3EQ7 - chain A; structure by X-ray diffraction, 2.89 A resolution.

== Chain A ==
Molecule: Prolyl endopeptidase
From: Sus scrofa
Notes: EC 3.4.21.26
UniProtKB: P23687 (PPCE_PIG); residue numbers follow UniProt; this construct covers 1-710
Chain sequence (710 residues; each row starts with the number of its first residue):
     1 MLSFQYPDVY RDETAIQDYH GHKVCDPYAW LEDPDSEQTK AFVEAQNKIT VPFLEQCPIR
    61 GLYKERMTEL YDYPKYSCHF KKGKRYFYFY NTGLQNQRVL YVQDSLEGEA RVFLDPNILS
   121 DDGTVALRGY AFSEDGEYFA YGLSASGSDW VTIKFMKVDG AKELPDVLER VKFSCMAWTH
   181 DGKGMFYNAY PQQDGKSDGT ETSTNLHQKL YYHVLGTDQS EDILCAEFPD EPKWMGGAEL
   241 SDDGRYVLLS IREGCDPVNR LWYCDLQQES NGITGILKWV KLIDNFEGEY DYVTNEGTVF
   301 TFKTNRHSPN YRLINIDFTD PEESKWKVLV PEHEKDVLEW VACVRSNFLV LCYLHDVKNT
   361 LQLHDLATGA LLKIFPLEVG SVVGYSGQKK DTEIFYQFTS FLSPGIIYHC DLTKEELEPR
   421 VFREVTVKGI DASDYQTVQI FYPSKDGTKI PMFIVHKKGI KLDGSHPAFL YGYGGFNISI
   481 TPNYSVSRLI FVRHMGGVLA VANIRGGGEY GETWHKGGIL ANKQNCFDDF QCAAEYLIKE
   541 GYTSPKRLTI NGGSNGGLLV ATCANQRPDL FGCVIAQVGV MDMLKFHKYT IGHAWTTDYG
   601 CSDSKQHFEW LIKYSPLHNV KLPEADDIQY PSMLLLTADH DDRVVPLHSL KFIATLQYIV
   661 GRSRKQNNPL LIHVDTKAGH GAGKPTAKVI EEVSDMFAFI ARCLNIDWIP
Disordered / not traced: 1-3
Swiss-Prot annotation at these positions:
  - active site (Charge relay system): Ser554, Asp641, His680
  - modified residue: Met1 (N-acetylmethionine), Lys157 (N6-acetyllysine)
Small-molecule neighbours: R-Pro- (X99; 2-{3-[(2S)-4,4-difluoro-2-(pyrrolidin-1-ylcarbonyl)pyrrolidin-1-yl]-3-oxopropyl}-isoindole-1,3(2H)-dione): Phe173, Met235, Cys255, Tyr473, Phe476, Ile478, Ser554, Asn555, Val580, Ile591, Ala594, Trp595, Tyr599, Arg643, Val644, His680

== Summary ==
Bound to chain A: R-Pro-. UniProt lists 3 active-site residues.
Chain A is Prolyl endopeptidase (Sus scrofa); the structure, Prolyl oligopeptidase complexed with
R-Pro-(decarboxy-Pro)-Type inhibitors, was determined by X-ray diffraction (same publication as 3EQ8 and
3EQ9).
